Entry 8TIF (electron microscopy, 3.89 A resolution); this record covers chain A.

# Chain A
Molecule: DUF973 family protein
Source organism: Sulfolobus islandicus REY15A
UniProtKB: F0NG07 (F0NG07_SULIR); residue numbers follow UniProt; this construct covers 1-143
Sequence (143 residues; row label = number of the first residue in the row):
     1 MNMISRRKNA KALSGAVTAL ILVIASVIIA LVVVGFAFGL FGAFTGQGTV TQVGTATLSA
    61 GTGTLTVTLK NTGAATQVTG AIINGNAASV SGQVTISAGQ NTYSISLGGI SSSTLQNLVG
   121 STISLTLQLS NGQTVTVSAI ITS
Unresolved in the structure: 1-12
What the authors report for this chain:
  - post-translational modification sites: T95, S97, T102, S104, S106

# Summary
The paper reports modification sites T95, S97 and T102 among others.
Chain A is DUF973 family protein (Sulfolobus islandicus REY15A); the structure, Cryo-EM of mono-pilus from S.
islandicus REY15A, was determined by electron microscopy (same publication as 8TIB).
